6AZ1 - chains b and 1 of the 38 polymer chains in the assembly; structure by electron microscopy, 2.70 A resolution.

== Chain b ==
Name: ribosomal protein S26e
Source organism: Leishmania donovani
Reference sequence: E9BK95 (E9BK95_LEIDB); residues 1-112 here = UniProt positions 1-112
Amino-acid sequence (112 residues; row label = number of the first residue in the row):
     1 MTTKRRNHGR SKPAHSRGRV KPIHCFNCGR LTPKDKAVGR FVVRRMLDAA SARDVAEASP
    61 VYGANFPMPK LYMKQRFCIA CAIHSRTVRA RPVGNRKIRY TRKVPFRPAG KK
Disordered / not traced: 1, 105-112
Cystine bridges: Cys-25/Cys-28

== Chain 1 ==
Molecule: ribosomal RNA 18S
Source organism: Leishmania donovani
Sequence (2203 nucleotides; row label = number of the first residue in the row):
     1 GAUCUGGUUG AUUCUGCCAG UAGUCAUXUG CUUGUUUCAA GGACUUAGCC AUGCAUGCCU
    61 CAGAAUCACU GCAUUUGCAG GAAUCUGCGC AUGGCUCXUU ACAUCAGACG UAAUCUGCCG
   121 CAAAAAUCUU GCGGUUUCCG CAAAAUUGGA UAACUUGGCG AAACGCCAAG CUAAUACAUG
   181 AACCAACCGG GUGUUCUCCA CUCCAGACGG UGGGCAACCA UCGUCGUGAG ACGCCCAGCG
   241 AAUGAAUGAC AGUAAAACCA AUGCCUUCAC UGGCAGUAAC ACCCAGCAGU GUUGACUCAA
   301 UUCAUUCCGU GCGAAAGCCG GCUUGUUCCG GCGUCUUUUG ACGAACAACU GCCCUAUCAG
   361 CUGGUGAUGG CCGUGUAGUG GACUGCCAUG GCGUUGACGG GAGCGGGGGA UUAGGGUUCG
   421 AUUCCGGAGA GGGAGCCUGA GAAAUAGCUA CCACUUCUAC GGAGGGCAGC AGGCGCGCXA
   481 AUUGCCCAAU GUCAAAACAA AACGAUGAGG CAGCGAAAAG AAAUAGAGUU GUCAGUCCAU
   541 UUGGAUUGUC AUUUCAAUGG GGGAUAUUUA AACCCAUCCA AUAUCGAGUA ACAAUUGGAG
   601 GACAAGUCUG GUGCCAGCAC CCGCGGUAAU UCCAGCUCCA AAAGCGUAUA UUAAUGCUGU
   661 UGCUGUUXAA GGGUUCGUAG UUGAACUGUG GGCUGUGCAG GUUUGUUCCU GGUCGUCCCG
   721 UCCAUGUCGG AUUUGGUGAC CCAGGCCCUU GCAGCCCGUG AACAUUCAAA GAAACAAGAA
   781 ACACGGGAGU GGUUCCUUUC CUGAUUUACG CAUGUCAUGC AUGCCAGGGG GCGUCCGUGA
   841 UUUUUUACUG UGACUAAAGA AGCGUGACUA AAGCAGUCAU UUGACUUGAA UUAGAAAGCA
   901 UGGGAUAACA AXGGAGCAGC CUCUAGGCUA CCGUUUCGGC UUUUGUUGGU UUUAAAGGUC
   961 UAUUGGAGAU UAUGGAGCUG UGCGACAAGU GCUUUCCCAU CGCAACCUCG GUUCGGUGUG
  1021 UGGCGCCUUU GAGGGGUUUA GUGCGUCCGG UACGAGCUCC GGUUCGUCCG GCCGUAACGC
  1081 CUUUUCAACU CACGGCCUCU AGGAAUGAAG GAGGGUAGUU CGGGGGAGAA CGUACUGGGG
  1141 CGUCAGAGGU GAAAUUCUUA GACCGCACCA AGACGAACUA CAGCGAAGGC AUUCUUCAAG
  1201 GAUACCUUCC UCAAUCAAGA ACCAAAGUGU GGAGAUCGAA GAUGAUUAGA GACCAUUGUA
  1261 GUCCACACUG CAAACGAUGA CACCCAUGAA UUGGGGAUCU UAUGGGCCGG CCUGCGGCAG
  1321 GGUUUACCCU GUGUCAGCAC CGCGCCCGCU UUUACCACCU UACGUAUCUU UUCUAUUCGG
  1381 CCUUUACCGG CCACCCACGG GAAUAUCCUC AGCACGUUUU CUGUUUUUUC ACGCGAAAGC
  1441 UUUGAGGUUA CAGUCUCAGG GGGGAGUACG UUCGCAAGAG UGAAACUUAA AGAAAUUGAC
  1501 GGAAUGGCAC CACAAGACGU GGAGCGUGCG GUUUAAUUXG ACXXAACACG GGGAACUUUA
  1561 CCAGAUCCGG ACAGGAUGAG GAUUGACAGA UUGAGUGUUC UUUCUCGAUU CCCUGAAUGG
  1621 UGGUGCAUGG CCGCUUUUGG UCGGUGGAGU GAUUUGUUUG GUUGAUUCCG UCAACGGACG
  1681 AGAUCCAAGC UGCCCAGUAG AAUUCAGAAU UGCCCAUAGG AUAGCAAACU CAUCGGCGGG
  1741 UUUUACCCAA CGGUGGGCCG CAUUCGGUCG AAUUCUUCUC UGCGGGAUUC CUUUGUAAUU
  1801 GCACAAGGUG AAAUUUUGGG CAACAGCAGG UCUGUGAUGC UCCUCAAUGU UCUGGGCGAC
  1861 ACGCGCACUA CAAUGUCAGU GAGAACAAGA AAAACGACUU UUGUCGAACC UACUUGAUCA
  1921 AAAGAGUGGG GAAACCCCGG AAUCACAUAG ACUCACUUGG GACCGAGGAU UGCAAUUAUU
  1981 GGUCGCGCAA CGAGGAAUGU CUCGUAGGCG CAGCUCAUCA XACUGUGCCG AUUACGUCCC
  2041 UGCCAUUUGU ACACACCGCC XGUCGUUGUU UCCGAUGAUG GUGCAAUACA GGUGAUCGGA
  2101 CAGGCGGUGU UUUAUCCGCC CGAAAGUUCA CCGAUAUUUC UUCAAUAGAG GAAGCAAAAG
  2161 UCGUAACAAG GUAGCUGUAG GUGAACCUGC AGCUGGAUCA UUU
Disordered / not traced: 74-76, 136-137, 194, 201-227, 252-254, 267-272, 323-327, 530-551, 697-715, 726, 733-737, 743-749, 764-769, 777-782, 793-828, 880-881, 886, 919-948, 1000-1099, 1119, 1299-1357, 1372-1407, 1428-1429, 1725-1759, 1766, 1794, 1799, 1898-1902, 2102-2121
Covalent attachments: paromomycin (PAR) linked to C1421; covalent link G1700/OMU_1777
Modified / non-standard residues: OMU (o2'-methyluridine 5'-monophosphate) at position 8, OMC (o2'-methylycytidine-5'-monophosphate) at position 18, A2M (2'-O-methyladenosine 5'-(dihydrogen phosphate)) at position 28, OMU (o2'-methyluridine 5'-monophosphate) at position 33, OMC (o2'-methylycytidine-5'-monophosphate) at position 38, A2M (2'-O-methyladenosine 5'-(dihydrogen phosphate)) at position 98, OMC (o2'-methylycytidine-5'-monophosphate) at position 115, A2M (2'-O-methyladenosine 5'-(dihydrogen phosphate)) at position 479, OMG (o2'-methylguanosine-5'-monophosphate) at position 509, OMU (o2'-methyluridine 5'-monophosphate) at position 661, A2M (2'-O-methyladenosine 5'-(dihydrogen phosphate)) at position 668, A2M (2'-O-methyladenosine 5'-(dihydrogen phosphate)) at position 912, OMG (o2'-methylguanosine-5'-monophosphate) at position 1464, OMG (o2'-methylguanosine-5'-monophosphate) at position 1478, M1Y ((1S)-1,4-anhydro-1-(1-methyl-2,4-dioxo-1,2,3,4-tetrahydropyrimidin-5-yl)-5-O-phosphono-D-xylitol) at position 1539, C4J ((5S)-5-{3-[(3S)-3-amino-3-carboxypropyl]-1-methyl-2,4-dioxo-1,2,3,4-tetrahydropyrimidin-5-yl}-2,5-anhydro-1-O-phosphono-L-arabinitol) at position 1543, 5MC (5-methylcytidine-5'-monophosphate) at position 1544, OMG (o2'-methylguanosine-5'-monophosphate) at position 1550, OMU (o2'-methyluridine 5'-monophosphate) at position 1621, OMG (o2'-methylguanosine-5'-monophosphate) at position 1623, OMG (o2'-methylguanosine-5'-monophosphate) at position 1647, OMU (o2'-methyluridine 5'-monophosphate) at position 1777, OMG (o2'-methylguanosine-5'-monophosphate) at position 1829, OMU (o2'-methyluridine 5'-monophosphate) at position 1833, OMG (o2'-methylguanosine-5'-monophosphate) at position 1865, OMC (o2'-methylycytidine-5'-monophosphate) at position 1866, OMU (o2'-methyluridine 5'-monophosphate) at position 1979, 7MG (7N-methyl-8-hydroguanosine-5'-monophosphate) at position 1995, A2M (2'-O-methyladenosine 5'-(dihydrogen phosphate)) at position 2021, OMU (o2'-methyluridine 5'-monophosphate) at position 2048, 4OC (4n,o2'-methylcytidine-5'-monophosphate) at position 2059, 5MC (5-methylcytidine-5'-monophosphate) at position 2061, OMC (o2'-methylycytidine-5'-monophosphate) at position 2140, OMG (o2'-methylguanosine-5'-monophosphate) at position 2151, MA6 (6N-dimethyladenosine-5'-monophoshate) at position 2184, MA6 (6N-dimethyladenosine-5'-monophoshate) at position 2185
Construct notes: conflict M1Y_1539 (U1020612 in 322500086), C4J_1543 (U1020608 in 322500086)
Residues lining bound ligands:
  - Mg2+ (MG), molecule 1: U96, G426, G427
  - Mg2+ (MG), molecule 2: G405, G406, G420
  - Mg2+ (MG), molecule 3: G432, C452, U2135
  - Mg2+ (MG), molecule 4: C467, C470, G472
  - Mg2+ (MG), molecule 5: G606, A634, G635
  - Mg2+ (MG), molecule 6: U609, G610, G611, A629
  - Mg2+ (MG), molecule 7: A783, C784, C835, C836
  - Mg2+ (MG), molecule 8: A1108, A1109, G1111, A1112, C1209, C1210
  - Mg2+ (MG), molecule 9: G1189, A1272, A1274, G2192
  - Mg2+ (MG), molecule 10: C1237, G1238, U1257, G1258
  - Mg2+ (MG), molecule 11: G1530, G1531, G1858
  - Mg2+ (MG), molecule 12: C2162, G2163, U2164
  - paromomycin (PAR), molecule 1: G20, A22, G23, U24, A26, U27, C645, G646, U647, A648, U649, A650, U651
  - paromomycin (PAR), molecule 2: U365, G366, A367, A2085, A2086, C2132, G2133, A2134
  - paromomycin (PAR), molecule 3: A1290, U1291, U1292, G1293, G1294, G1295, U1419, U1420, U1422, G1423
  - paromomycin (PAR), molecule 4: A1509, C1510, C1511, U1637, U1638, G1639, G1664, A1681, G1682, U1815, G1818, G1819, C1821, A1822, U2002, C2003
  - paromomycin (PAR), molecule 5: G2062, U2063, C2064, G2065, U2066, C2155, A2156, A2157, A2158, A2159, G2160, U2161, C2162
  - paromomycin (PAR), molecule 6: U2066, U2067, G2068, U2069, U2070, U2071, A2149, G2150, OMG_2151, A2152, A2153, G2154, C2155
Reported in the primary citation:
  - conformationally variable residues (side-chain flip): A2158, A2159
  - binding site for paromomycin: G2065, A2158, A2159

== How chain b and chain 1 interact ==
Residue-residue contacts (115):
  Thr-2(b) / U667(1)  sugar contact
  Thr-2(b) / A1438(1)  sugar contact
  Thr-2(b) / A1494(1)  hydrogen bond to the phosphate
  Thr-2(b) / A1495(1)  phosphate contact
  Thr-2(b) / G2195(1)  sugar contact
  Thr-2(b) / G2196(1)  phosphate contact
  Thr-3(b) / G2195(1)  phosphate contact
  Lys-4(b) / G2195(1)  hydrogen bond to the phosphate
  Lys-4(b) / G2196(1)  phosphate contact
  Lys-4(b) / A2197(1)  salt bridge to the phosphate
  Lys-4(b) / U2198(1)  salt bridge to the phosphate
  Arg-5(b) / G2195(1)  phosphate contact
  Arg-5(b) / G2196(1)  hydrogen bond to the sugar
  Arg-5(b) / U2198(1)  salt bridge to the phosphate
  Arg-5(b) / C2199(1)  salt bridge to the phosphate
  Arg-6(b) / U1426(1)  salt bridge to the phosphate
  Arg-6(b) / U1427(1)  salt bridge to the phosphate
  Arg-6(b) / C1440(1)  salt bridge to the phosphate
  Arg-6(b) / U1441(1)  salt bridge to the phosphate
  Arg-6(b) / C2199(1)  base contact
  Asn-7(b) / C1181(1)  base contact
  Asn-7(b) / C2199(1)  base contact
  His-8(b) / A1277(1)  salt bridge to the phosphate
  His-8(b) / U2194(1)  sugar contact
  His-8(b) / G2195(1)  phosphate contact
  Gly-9(b) / U2198(1)  hydrogen bond to the base
  Arg-10(b) / C2193(1)  salt bridge to the phosphate
  Arg-10(b) / U2194(1)  salt bridge to the phosphate
  Ser-11(b) / C1181(1)  hydrogen bond to the sugar
  Lys-12(b) / G1276(1)  salt bridge to the phosphate
  Pro-13(b) / C1181(1)  sugar contact
  Pro-13(b) / U1425(1)  phosphate contact
  Ala-14(b) / G1276(1)  sugar contact
  Ala-14(b) / U1425(1)  phosphate contact
  His-15(b) / G1276(1)  base contact
  His-15(b) / U1424(1)  phosphate contact
  His-15(b) / U1425(1)  salt bridge to the phosphate
  Ser-16(b) / C1184(1)  hydrogen bond to the base
  Ser-16(b) / G1185(1)  base contact
  Ser-16(b) / U1424(1)  sugar contact
  Arg-17(b) / A1182(1)  base contact
  Arg-17(b) / G1183(1)  salt bridge to the phosphate
  Arg-17(b) / C1184(1)  base contact
  Arg-17(b) / G1189(1)  base contact
  Arg-17(b) / C1190(1)  base contact
  Gly-18(b) / G1188(1)  phosphate contact
  Gly-18(b) / G1189(1)  hydrogen bond to the base
  Arg-19(b) / G1189(1)  hydrogen bond to the base
  Arg-19(b) / C1190(1)  salt bridge to the phosphate
  Arg-19(b) / A2191(1)  hydrogen bond to the phosphate
  Arg-19(b) / G2192(1)  salt bridge to the phosphate
  Val-20(b) / G1123(1)  base contact
  Lys-21(b) / G1175(1)  salt bridge to the phosphate
  Lys-21(b) / A1191(1)  salt bridge to the phosphate
  Pro-22(b) / G2192(1)  phosphate contact
  Arg-30(b) / A2173(1)  base contact
  Arg-30(b) / G2174(1)  base contact
  Leu-31(b) / A2191(1)  phosphate contact
  Lys-34(b) / A1177(1)  salt bridge to the phosphate
  Lys-36(b) / U2194(1)  base contact
  Lys-36(b) / G2196(1)  hydrogen bond to the base
  Lys-36(b) / U2198(1)  hydrogen bond to the base
  Gly-39(b) / U2202(1)  phosphate contact
  Arg-40(b) / U2201(1)  salt bridge to the phosphate
  Arg-40(b) / U2202(1)  phosphate contact
  Phe-41(b) / U2202(1)  stacking on the base
  Lys-74(b) / A1177(1)  sugar contact
  Lys-74(b) / C1178(1)  salt bridge to the phosphate
  Lys-74(b) / A1180(1)  salt bridge to the phosphate
  Arg-76(b) / A1177(1)  salt bridge to the phosphate
  Arg-76(b) / C1178(1)  salt bridge to the phosphate
  Arg-76(b) / U1179(1)  hydrogen bond to the sugar
  Arg-76(b) / A1180(1)  salt bridge to the phosphate
  Ile-79(b) / G2196(1)  base contact
  Ile-79(b) / A2197(1)  sugar contact
  Ile-79(b) / U2198(1)  base contact
  Ala-80(b) / G2196(1)  base contact
  Ala-80(b) / A2197(1)  base contact
  Ile-83(b) / A2169(1)  base contact
  Ile-83(b) / A2197(1)  base contact
  Ile-83(b) / U2198(1)  sugar contact
  His-84(b) / A2169(1)  base contact
  Arg-86(b) / A1504(1)  phosphate contact
  Arg-86(b) / U1505(1)  salt bridge to the phosphate
  Val-88(b) / U2198(1)  sugar contact
  Val-88(b) / A2200(1)  base contact
  Arg-89(b) / A1504(1)  sugar contact
  Arg-89(b) / U1505(1)  salt bridge to the phosphate
  Arg-89(b) / U2198(1)  phosphate contact
  Arg-89(b) / A2200(1)  hydrogen bond to the base
  Ala-90(b) / U2198(1)  phosphate contact
  Arg-91(b) / OMU_2048(1)  sugar contact
  Arg-91(b) / C2199(1)  salt bridge to the phosphate
  Arg-91(b) / A2200(1)  base contact
  Pro-92(b) / U2047(1)  phosphate contact
  Pro-92(b) / OMU_2048(1)  phosphate contact
  Val-93(b) / OMU_2048(1)  hydrogen bond to the phosphate
  Arg-96(b) / OMU_2048(1)  hydrogen bond to the phosphate
  Arg-96(b) / G2049(1)  salt bridge to the phosphate
  Arg-96(b) / C2199(1)  sugar contact
  Lys-97(b) / U1427(1)  salt bridge to the phosphate
  Lys-97(b) / C2199(1)  hydrogen bond to the base
  Ile-98(b) / A2200(1)  sugar contact
  Arg-99(b) / C1181(1)  base contact
  Arg-99(b) / C2199(1)  hydrogen bond to the sugar
  Arg-99(b) / A2200(1)  sugar contact
  Tyr-100(b) / A2200(1)  hydrogen bond to the sugar
  Tyr-100(b) / U2201(1)  sugar contact
  Thr-101(b) / U2203(1)  base contact
  Arg-102(b) / U2201(1)  base contact
  Arg-102(b) / U2203(1)  phosphate contact
  Lys-103(b) / U2201(1)  base contact
  Lys-103(b) / U2202(1)  hydrogen bond to the sugar
  Lys-103(b) / U2203(1)  salt bridge to the phosphate
  Val-104(b) / U2201(1)  hydrogen bond to the base
Interface residues without a listed pair, chain b (52 interface residues in all): Pro-33, Val-38

== Summary ==
52 residues of chain b and 48 residues of chain 1 are in contact, with 20 hydrogen bonds, 31 salt bridges and
1 aromatic stacking contact. Polar pairs include Gly-9(b)/U2198(1), Ser-16(b)/C1184(1) and Gly-18(b)/G1189(1).
The paper reports a binding site for paromomycin at G2065(1), A2158(1) and A2159(1); conformational
variability at A2158(1) and A2159(1).
Here chain b is ribosomal protein S26e and chain 1 is ribosomal RNA 18S, both from Leishmania donovani. Entry
6AZ1 (Cryo-EM structure of the small subunit of Leishmania ribosome bound to paromomycin) was determined by
electron microscopy.
